8TXE - chain A; structure by X-ray diffraction, 1.35 A resolution.

# Chain A
Protein: GTPase KRas
From: Homo sapiens
Notes: EC 3.6.5.2; engineered mutation(s): G12D
UniProtKB: P01116 (RASK_HUMAN), isoform P01116-2; numbering as in UniProt (aligned over 1-169)
Chain sequence (170 residues; each row starts with the number of its first residue; numbering starts at 0):
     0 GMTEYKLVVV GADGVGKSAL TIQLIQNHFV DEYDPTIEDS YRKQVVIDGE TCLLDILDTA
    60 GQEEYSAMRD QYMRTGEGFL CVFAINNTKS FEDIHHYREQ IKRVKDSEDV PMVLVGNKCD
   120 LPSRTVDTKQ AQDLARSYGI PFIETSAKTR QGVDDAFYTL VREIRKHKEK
Differences from the reference sequence: expression tag (0); variant Asp12 (Gly in P01116)
Ion coordination: Mg2+: Ser17 (together with GDP)
Small-molecule neighbours:
  - GDP (guanosine-5'-diphosphate): Ala11, Asp12, Gly13, Val14, Gly15, Lys16, Ser17, Ala18, Phe28, Val29, Asp30, Glu31, Tyr32, Asp57, Asn116, Lys117, Asp119, Leu120, Ser145, Ala146, Lys147
  - VM9 ((6M)-6-(6-chloro-4-[(1R,5S)-3,8-diazabicyclo[3.2.1]octan-3-yl]-8-fluoro-2-{[(2R,4R,7aS)-2-fluorotetrahydro-1H-pyrrolizin-7a(5H)-yl]methoxy}quinazolin-7-yl)-4-methyl-5-(trifluoromethyl)pyridin-2-amine): Val9, Gly10, Ala11, Asp12, Lys16, Thr58, Ala59, Gly60, Gln61, Glu62, Glu63, Tyr64, Arg68, Asp69, Met72, Phe78, Lys88, Asp92, His95, Tyr96, Gln99, Ile100, Arg102, Val103
UniProt features mapped onto this chain:
  - motif: Tyr32 to Tyr40 (Effector region)
  - binding site (GTP): Gly10, Ala11, Gly13 to Ala18, Val29 to Thr35, Ala59, Gly60, Asn116 to Asp119
  - modified residue: Met1 (N-acetylmethionine), Thr2 (N-acetylthreonine), Lys104 (N6-acetyllysine)
  - glycosylation: Thr35 (Microbial infection: O-linked (Glc) threonine)
  - natural variant: Lys5 (K5E: In NS3; K5N: In GASC), Gly10 (G10GG: In AML), Asp12 (G12D: In GASC, JMML and SFM; this construct carries the variant), Gly13 (G13D: In GASC, JMML and OES; G13R: In pylocytic astrocytoma), Val14 (V14I: In NS3), Leu19 (L19F: In OES), Gln22 (Q22E: In CFC2; Q22R: In NS3), Pro34 (P34L: In NS3; P34Q: In NS3; P34R: In CFC2), Ile36 (I36M: In NS3), Thr58 (T58I: In NS3), Ala59 (A59T: In GASC), Gly60 (G60R: In CFC2; G60S: In NS3), 8 further natural variant entries in UniProt
  - mutagenesis: Asp38 (D38A: Decreased interaction with MAPKAP1/SIN1), Tyr40 (Y40A: Decreased interaction with MAPKAP1/SIN1), Gln61 (Q61L: Promotes GTP binding)
What the authors report for this chain:
  - binding site for VM9: Val9, Asp12, Gly60, Glu62, Glu63, Arg68, Asp69, Met72, His95, Tyr96, Ile100

# Summary
Bound to chain A: GDP and compound VM9. From UniProt: 21 GTP-binding residues and 3 mutagenesis sites. From
the paper: a binding site for VM9 at Val9, Asp12 and Gly60 among others.
Chain A is GTPase KRas (Homo sapiens); the structure, Crystal structure of KRAS G12D in complex with GDP and
compound 5, was determined by X-ray diffraction (same publication as 8TXG and 8TXH).
